8K5P - chains B and T of the 18 polymer chains in the assembly; structure by electron microscopy, 2.80 A resolution.

Chain B:
Protein: DNA-directed RNA polymerase II subunit RPB2
Source organism: Saccharomyces cerevisiae S288C
Notes: EC 2.7.7.6
UniProt: P08518 (RPB2_YEAST); residue numbers follow UniProt; this construct covers 1-1224
Amino-acid sequence (1259 residues; row label = number of the first residue in the row):
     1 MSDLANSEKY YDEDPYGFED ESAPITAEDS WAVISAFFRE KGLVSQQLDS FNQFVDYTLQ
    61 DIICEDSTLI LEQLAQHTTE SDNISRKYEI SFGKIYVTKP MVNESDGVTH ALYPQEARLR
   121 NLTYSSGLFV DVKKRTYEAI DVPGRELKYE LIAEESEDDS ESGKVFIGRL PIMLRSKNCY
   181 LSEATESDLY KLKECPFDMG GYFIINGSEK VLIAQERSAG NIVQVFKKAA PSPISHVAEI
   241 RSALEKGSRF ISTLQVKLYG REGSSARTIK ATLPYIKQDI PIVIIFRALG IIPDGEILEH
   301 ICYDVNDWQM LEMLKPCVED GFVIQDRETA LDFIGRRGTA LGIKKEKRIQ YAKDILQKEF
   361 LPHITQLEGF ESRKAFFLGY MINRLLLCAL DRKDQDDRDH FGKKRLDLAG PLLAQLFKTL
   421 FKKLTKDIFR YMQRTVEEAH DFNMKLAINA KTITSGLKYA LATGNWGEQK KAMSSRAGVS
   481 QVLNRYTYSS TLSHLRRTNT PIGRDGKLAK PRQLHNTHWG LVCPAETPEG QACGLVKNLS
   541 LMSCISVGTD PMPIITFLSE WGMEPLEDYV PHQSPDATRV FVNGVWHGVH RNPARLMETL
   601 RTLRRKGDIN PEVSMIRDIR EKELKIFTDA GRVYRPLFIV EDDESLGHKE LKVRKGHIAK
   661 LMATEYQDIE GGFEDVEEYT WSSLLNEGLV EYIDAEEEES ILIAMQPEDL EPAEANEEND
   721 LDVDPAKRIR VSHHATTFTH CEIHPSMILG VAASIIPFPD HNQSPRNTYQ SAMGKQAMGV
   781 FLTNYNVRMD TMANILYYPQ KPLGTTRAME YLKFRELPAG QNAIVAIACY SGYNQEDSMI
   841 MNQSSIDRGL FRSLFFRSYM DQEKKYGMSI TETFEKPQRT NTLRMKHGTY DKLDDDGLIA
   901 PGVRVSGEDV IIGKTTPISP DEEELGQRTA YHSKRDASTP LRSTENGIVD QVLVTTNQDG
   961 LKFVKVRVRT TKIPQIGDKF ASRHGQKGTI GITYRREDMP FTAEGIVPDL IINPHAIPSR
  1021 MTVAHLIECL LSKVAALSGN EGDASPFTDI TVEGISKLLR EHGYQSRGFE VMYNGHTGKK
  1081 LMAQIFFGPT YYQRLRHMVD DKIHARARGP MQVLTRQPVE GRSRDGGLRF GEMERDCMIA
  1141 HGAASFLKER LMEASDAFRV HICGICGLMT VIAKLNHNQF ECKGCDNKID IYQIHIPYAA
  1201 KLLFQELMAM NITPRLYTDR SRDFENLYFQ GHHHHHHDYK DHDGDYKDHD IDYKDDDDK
Not modelled in the structure: 1-17, 73-84, 138-162, 504-506, 920-929, 1225-1259
Differences from the reference sequence: expression tag (1225-1259)
Ion coordination: Zn2+: Cys1163, Cys1166, Cys1182, Cys1185

Chain T:
Molecule: 48-nt DNA strand
Sequence (48 nucleotides; row label = number of the first residue in the row; numbers below 1 keep their minus sign (DC-21 is residue -21)):
   -21 CACTCTACCG ATAAGCAGAA TTACCTCTCG ATCCTGTGCT AGACACGC
Not modelled in the structure: 17-26

Chain B / chain T interface:
Pairs across the interface - 16 pairs, chain B then chain T:
  Arg434(B) with DT13(T), salt bridge to the phosphate
  Thr463(B) with DG8(T), phosphate contact
  Gln469(B) with DG8(T), phosphate contact; DA9(T), hydrogen bond to the phosphate
  Thr791(B) with DT6(T), hydrogen bond to the phosphate
  Met792(B) with DT4(T), phosphate contact; DC5(T), sugar contact
  Arg857(B) with DC5(T), salt bridge to the phosphate
  Arg942(B) with DT4(T), phosphate contact; DC5(T), salt bridge to the phosphate
  Glu1120(B) with DC2(T), phosphate contact
  Gly1121(B) with DC3(T), phosphate contact
  Arg1122(B) with DC3(T), hydrogen bond to the phosphate
  Ser1123(B) with DT4(T), phosphate contact
  Arg1129(B) with DA1(T), salt bridge to the phosphate; DC2(T), phosphate contact
Other interface residues (no listed pair), chain B (21 interface residues in all): Ser208, Pro233, Tyr459, Val482, Gln531, Gly1127, Leu1128, Gly1131, Met1133
Other interface residues (no listed pair), chain T (13 interface residues in all): DA-8, DT-1, DT0, DC7

Overview:
The interface between chain B and chain T involves 21 residues on one side and 13 on the other; the contacts
include 3 hydrogen bonds and 4 salt bridges. Polar pairs include Gln469(B)-DA9(T), Thr791(B)-DT6(T) and
Arg1122(B)-DC3(T). Cys1163(B), Cys1166(B), Cys1182(B) and Cys1185(B) form the Zn2+ site.
Chain B is DNA-directed RNA polymerase II subunit RPB2 (Saccharomyces cerevisiae S288C) and chain T is a 48-nt
DNA strand; the structure, Cryo-EM structure of yeast Rat1-bound Pol II pre-termination transcription complex
2 (Pol II Rat1-PTTC2), was determined by electron microscopy together with 8JCH from the same study.
